1GU4 - chains A and D of the 4 polymer chains in the assembly; structure by X-ray diffraction, 1.80 A resolution.

[Chain A]
Protein: Caat/enhancer binding protein beta
From: Homo sapiens
Notes: fragment: bzip domain, residues 259-336
Reference sequence: P17676 (P17676); residues 259-336 here = UniProt positions 259-336
Amino-acid sequence (78 residues; each row starts with the number of its first residue):
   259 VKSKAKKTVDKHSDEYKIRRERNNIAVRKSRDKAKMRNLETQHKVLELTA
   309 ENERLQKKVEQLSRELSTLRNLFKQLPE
Disordered / not traced: 259-267, 334-336

[Chain D]
Molecule: 16-nt DNA strand
Sequence (16 nucleotides; row label = number of the first residue in the row):
   101 AATATTGCGCAATCCT

[Chain A / chain D interface]
Pairs across the interface (12):
  Arg280(A) - DA102(D)  salt bridge to the phosphate
  Arg280(A) - DT103(D)  phosphate contact
  Asn281(A) - DA104(D)  base contact
  Asn281(A) - DT105(D)  hydrogen bond to the base
  Ala284(A) - DA104(D)  phosphate contact
  Ala284(A) - DT105(D)  base contact
  Val285(A) - DT105(D)  base contact
  Val285(A) - DT106(D)  base contact
  Lys287(A) - DA104(D)  salt bridge to the phosphate
  Ser288(A) - DT105(D)  hydrogen bond to the phosphate
  Arg289(A) - DG107(D)  hydrogen bond to the base
  Arg289(A) - DC108(D)  base contact

[Overview]
The chain A/chain D interface involves 7 residues from each chain, with 3 hydrogen bonds and 2 salt bridges.
Polar pairs include Asn281(A)-DT105(D), Arg289(A)-DG107(D) and Ser288(A)-DT105(D).
Chain A is Caat/enhancer binding protein beta (Homo sapiens) and chain D is a 16-nt DNA strand; the structure,
Crystal structure of C/EBPBETA BZIP homodimer bound to a high affinity DNA fragment, was determined by X-ray
diffraction.
